PDB entry 1AZ0 | X-ray diffraction, 2.00 A resolution | chains D and B of the 4 polymer chains in the assembly

# Chain D
Molecule: 11-nt DNA strand
Sequence (11 nucleotides; row label = number of the first residue in the row):
   801 AAAGATATCTT
Ion coordination: Ca2+: DA807 (shared with Asp-74(B), Asp-90(B) of chain B)

# Chain B
Molecule: Protein (type II restriction enzyme ecorv)
Source organism: Escherichia coli
Notes: EC 3.1.21.4
UniProt: P04390 (T2E5_ECOLI); residues 2-245 here correspond to UniProt positions 1-244 (UniProt number = residue number - 1)
Chain sequence (244 residues; each row starts with the number of its first residue):
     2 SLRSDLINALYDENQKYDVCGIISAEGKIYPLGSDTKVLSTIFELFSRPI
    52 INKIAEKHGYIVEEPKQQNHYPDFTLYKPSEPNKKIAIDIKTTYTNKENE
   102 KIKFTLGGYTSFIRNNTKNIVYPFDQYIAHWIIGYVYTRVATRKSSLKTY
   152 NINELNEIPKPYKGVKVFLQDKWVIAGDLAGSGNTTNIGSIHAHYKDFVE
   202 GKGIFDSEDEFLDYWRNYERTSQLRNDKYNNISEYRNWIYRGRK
Unresolved in the structure: 15-18, 98-102, 142-146, 154
Ion coordination: Ca2+: Asp-74, Asp-90 (shared with DA807(D) of chain D)

# Chain D / chain B interface
Contacting residue pairs (28):
  DG804(D) with Asn-70(B), base contact
  DA805(D) with Asn-70(B), base contact; Thr-111(B), hydrogen bond to the phosphate; Ser-112(B), phosphate contact; Asn-120(B), sugar contact
  DT806(D) with Asn-70(B), sugar contact; Gly-109(B), hydrogen bond to the phosphate; Ser-112(B), hydrogen bond to the phosphate; Phe-113(B), phosphate contact; Thr-186(B), base contact
  DA807(D) with Asp-90(B), phosphate contact; Lys-92(B), salt bridge to the phosphate; Gly-108(B), phosphate contact; Thr-186(B), base contact
  DT808(D) with Thr-37(B), phosphate contact; Lys-92(B), phosphate contact; Thr-93(B), hydrogen bond to the phosphate; Thr-106(B), hydrogen bond to the phosphate; Ser-183(B), base contact; Thr-186(B), hydrogen bond to the base; Asn-188(B), base contact
  DC809(D) with Thr-37(B), hydrogen bond to the phosphate; Thr-93(B), phosphate contact; Thr-94(B), hydrogen bond to the phosphate; Tyr-95(B), phosphate contact; Gly-182(B), hydrogen bond to the base; Ser-183(B), base contact
  DT810(D) with Tyr-95(B), hydrogen bond to the phosphate
Interface residues without a listed pair, chain B (21 interface residues in all): Ser-41, His-71, Ile-91

# Summary
7 residues of chain D face 21 of chain B across their interface; the contacts include 10 hydrogen bonds and 1
salt bridge. Polar contacts include DT808(D)/Thr-186(B), DC809(D)/Gly-182(B) and DA805(D)/Thr-111(B).
Asp-74(B), Asp-90(B) and DA807(D) coordinate Ca2+.
Here chain D is an 11-nt DNA strand and chain B is Protein (type II restriction enzyme ecorv) (Escherichia
coli). Entry 1AZ0 (Ecorv endonuclease/DNA complex) was determined by X-ray diffraction (same publication as
1AZ3 and 1AZ4).
